PDB entry 7E80 | electron microscopy, 3.67 A resolution | chains i and k of the 77 polymer chains in the assembly

[Chain i]
Name: Flagellar basal-body rod protein FlgC
Source organism: Salmonella typhimurium (strain LT2 / SGSC1412 / ATCC 700720)
Reference sequence: P0A1I7 (FLGC_SALTY); residues 1-134 here = UniProt positions 1-134
Sequence (134 residues; numbered 1 to 134; the number before each row is that of its first residue):
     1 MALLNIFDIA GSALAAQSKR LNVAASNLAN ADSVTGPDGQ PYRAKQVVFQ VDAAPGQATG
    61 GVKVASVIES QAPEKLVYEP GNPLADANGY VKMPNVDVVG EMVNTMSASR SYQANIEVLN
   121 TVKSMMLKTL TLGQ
Not modelled in the structure: 1, 54-56, 134

[Chain k]
Name: Flagellar basal body rod protein FlgB
Source organism: Salmonella typhimurium (strain LT2 / SGSC1412 / ATCC 700720)
Reference sequence: P16437 (FLGB_SALTY); residue numbers follow UniProt; this construct covers 1-138
Sequence (138 residues; row label = number of the first residue in the row):
     1 MLDRLDAALR FQQEALNLRA QRQEILAANI ANADTPGYQA RDIDFASELK KVMVRGREET
    61 GGVALTLTSS HHIPAQAVSS PAVDLLYRVP DQPSLDGNTV DMDRERTQFA DNSLKYQMGL
   121 TVLGSQLKGM MNVLQGGN
Not modelled in the structure: 1, 56-81, 136-138

[Interface between chain i and chain k]
Contacting residue pairs (36; chain i residue first):
  Ala-2(i) / Glu-24(k)
  Leu-3(i) / Ala-20(k)  hydrophobic
  Leu-3(i) / Gln-23(k)
  Ile-6(i) / Glu-24(k)
  Ile-6(i) / Ala-27(k)  hydrophobic
  Ile-9(i) / Glu-24(k)
  Ile-9(i) / Ala-31(k)  hydrophobic
  Ala-13(i) / Ala-31(k)  hydrophobic
  Gln-17(i) / Asp-34(k)
  Arg-20(i) / Asp-34(k)  salt bridge
  Phe-49(i) / Thr-35(k)
  Val-51(i) / Asn-32(k)
  Thr-59(i) / Tyr-38(k)
  Thr-59(i) / Arg-41(k)
  Thr-59(i) / Leu-85(k)
  Gly-60(i) / Ala-28(k)
  Gly-60(i) / Asn-32(k)  hydrogen bond (backbone-side chain)
  Gly-61(i) / Asn-32(k)
  Val-62(i) / Ala-31(k)
  Val-62(i) / Asn-32(k)  hydrogen bond (backbone-side chain)
  Val-62(i) / Thr-35(k)
  Ser-111(i) / Asp-34(k)  hydrogen bond
  Asn-115(i) / Ile-30(k)
  Asn-115(i) / Ala-31(k)
  Val-118(i) / Ile-30(k)  hydrophobic
  Met-125(i) / Gln-23(k)  hydrogen bond
  Met-125(i) / Ser-113(k)
  Met-125(i) / Tyr-116(k)  hydrophobic
  Met-125(i) / Gln-117(k)
  Lys-128(i) / Gln-117(k)  hydrogen bond
  Thr-129(i) / Tyr-116(k)  hydrogen bond
  Thr-129(i) / Leu-120(k)
  Leu-132(i) / Leu-120(k)  hydrophobic
  Leu-132(i) / Leu-123(k)  hydrophobic
  Leu-132(i) / Gly-124(k)
  Gly-133(i) / Lys-128(k)
Also at the interface, not in a pair above, chain i (23 interface residues in all): Thr-121, Val-122
Also at the interface, not in a pair above, chain k (21 interface residues in all): Phe-109

[Summary]
Chain i and chain k form an interface of 23 and 21 residues respectively; the contacts include 6 hydrogen
bonds and 1 salt bridge. Among the polar pairs are Arg-20(i)/Asp-34(k), Gly-60(i)/Asn-32(k) and
Val-62(i)/Asn-32(k).
Here chain i is Flagellar basal-body rod protein FlgC and chain k is Flagellar basal body rod protein FlgB,
both from Salmonella typhimurium (strain LT2 / SGSC1412 / ATCC 700720). Entry 7E80 (Cryo-EM structure of the
flagellar rod with hook and export apparatus from Salmonella) was determined by electron microscopy (same
publication as 7CBL, 7CBM, 7CG0, 7CG4, 7CGO, 7E81 and 7E82).
